PDB entry 9CGC | electron microscopy, 3.61 A resolution | chains I and J of the 39 polymer chains in the assembly

[Chain I]
Name: 26S proteasome regulatory subunit 4 homolog
Organism: Saccharomyces cerevisiae
UniProt: P40327 (PRS4_YEAST); residue numbers follow UniProt; this construct covers 1-437
Chain sequence (437 residues; each row starts with the number of its first residue):
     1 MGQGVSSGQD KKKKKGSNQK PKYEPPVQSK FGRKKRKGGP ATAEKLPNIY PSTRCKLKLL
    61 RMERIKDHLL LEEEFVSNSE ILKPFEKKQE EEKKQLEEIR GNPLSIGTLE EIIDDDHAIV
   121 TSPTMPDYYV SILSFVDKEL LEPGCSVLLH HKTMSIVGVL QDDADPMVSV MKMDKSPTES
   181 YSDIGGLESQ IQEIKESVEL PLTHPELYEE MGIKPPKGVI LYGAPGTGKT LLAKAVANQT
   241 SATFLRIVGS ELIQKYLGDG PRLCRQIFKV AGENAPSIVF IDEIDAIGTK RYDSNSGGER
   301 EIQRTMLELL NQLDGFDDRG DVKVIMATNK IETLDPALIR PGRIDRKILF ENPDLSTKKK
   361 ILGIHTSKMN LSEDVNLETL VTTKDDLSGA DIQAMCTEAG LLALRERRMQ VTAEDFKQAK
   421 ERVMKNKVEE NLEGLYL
Not modelled in the structure: 1-45
Curated features (UniProtKB/Swiss-Prot):
  - binding site (ATP): Gly223 to Thr230
  - lipidation: Gly2 (N-myristoyl glycine)
  - cross-link (Glycyl lysine isopeptide (Lys-Gly)): Lys234 (interchain with G-Cter in ubiquitin), Lys255 (interchain with G-Cter in ubiquitin), Lys290 (interchain with G-Cter in ubiquitin)
Ion coordination: Mg2+: Thr230 (together with ATP)
Residues lining bound ligands:
  - ATP (adenosine-5'-triphosphate), molecule 1: Asp183, Ile184, Gly185, Leu187, Ala224, Pro225, Gly226, Thr227, Gly228, Lys229, Thr230, Leu231, Glu283, Asn329, Ile361, His365, Gly389, Ala390, Gln393
  - ATP, molecule 2: Leu310, Asp314, Arg340, Arg343

[Chain J]
Name: 26S proteasome regulatory subunit 8 homolog
Organism: Saccharomyces cerevisiae
UniProt: Q01939 (PRS8_YEAST); numbering as in UniProt (aligned over 1-405)
Chain sequence (405 residues; numbered 1 to 405; the number before each row is that of its first residue):
     1 MTAAVTSSNI VLETHESGIK PYFEQKIQET ELKIRSKTEN VRRLEAQRNA LNDKVRFIKD
    61 ELRLLQEPGS YVGEVIKIVS DKKVLVKVQP EGKYIVDVAK DINVKDLKAS QRVCLRSDSY
   121 MLHKVLENKA DPLVSLMMVE KVPDSTYDMV GGLTKQIKEI KEVIELPVKH PELFESLGIA
   181 QPKGVILYGP PGTGKTLLAR AVAHHTDCKF IRVSGAELVQ KYIGEGSRMV RELFVMAREH
   241 APSIIFMDEI DSIGSTRVEG SGGGDSEVQR TMLELLNQLD GFETSKNIKI IMATNRLDIL
   301 DPALLRPGRI DRKIEFPPPS VAARAEILRI HSRKMNLTRG INLRKVAEKM NGCSGADVKG
   361 VCTEAGMYAL RERRIHVTQE DFELAVGKVM NKNQETAISV AKLFK
Not modelled in the structure: 1-13, 251-259, 280-285, 399-405
Curated features (UniProtKB/Swiss-Prot):
  - binding site (ATP): Gly189 to Thr196
  - modified residue: Thr2 (N-acetylthreonine)
Residues lining bound ligands:
  - ADP (adenosine-5'-diphosphate): Met149, Val150, Gly151, Leu153, Pro191, Gly192, Thr193, Gly194, Lys195, Thr196, Leu197, Ile327, His331, Gly355, Ala356, Lys359
  - ATP (adenosine-5'-triphosphate): Glu274, Arg306, Arg309

[Interface between chain I and chain J]
Contacting residue pairs - 64 pairs, chain I then chain J:
  Glu97(I) with Lys83(J), salt bridge
  Asn102(I) with Lys83(J), hydrogen bond; Asp97(J)
  Pro103(I) with Ile95(J); Tyr120(J), hydrophobic
  Leu104(I) with Tyr94(J); Ile95(J), hydrogen bond (backbone-backbone)
  Ser105(I) with Tyr94(J)
  Ile106(I) with Lys93(J)
  Pro123(I) with Glu91(J)
  Thr124(I) with Glu91(J)
  Leu148(I) with Ile95(J), hydrophobic
  Pro166(I) with Glu232(J)
  Met167(I) with Arg228(J); Met229(J); Glu232(J)
  Val170(I) with Arg231(J); Val235(J), hydrophobic; Leu275(J), hydrophobic
  Met173(I) with Gln278(J)
  Lys175(I) with Leu279(J), hydrogen bond (side chain-backbone)
  Gly226(I) with Arg306(J)
  Lys234(I) with Asn277(J), hydrogen bond; Gln278(J)
  Phe244(I) with Gln278(J)
  Arg246(I) with Arg231(J); Gln278(J), hydrogen bond
  Ile247(I) with Met229(J), hydrophobic
  Ser250(I) with Glu267(J), hydrogen bond; Arg270(J); Thr271(J)
  Glu251(I) with Met229(J); Arg231(J), salt bridge
  Gln254(I) with Arg228(J), hydrogen bond (side chain-backbone)
  Lys255(I) with Glu217(J)
  Leu263(I) with Met229(J), hydrophobic
  Ala286(I) with Arg270(J)
  Lys290(I) with Ser261(J), hydrogen bond (backbone-side chain); Asp301(J), salt bridge
  Tyr292(I) with Ser261(J); Glu267(J); Arg270(J)
  Asp293(I) with Gly260(J)
  Lys368(I) with Gly178(J)
  Met369(I) with Leu177(J); Gly178(J)
  Asn370(I) with Ser176(J)
  Ala390(I) with Pro307(J)
  Ala394(I) with Pro307(J), hydrophobic
  Cys396(I) with Ile179(J)
  Thr397(I) with Ile179(J)
  Gly400(I) with Leu177(J); Ile179(J)
  Leu401(I) with Glu162(J); Ile179(J); Arg312(J)
  Ala403(I) with Leu177(J), hydrophobic
  Leu404(I) with Leu166(J), hydrophobic; Phe174(J), hydrophobic; Leu177(J)
  Arg405(I) with Glu159(J); Glu162(J), salt bridge
  Met409(I) with Ser176(J); Leu177(J), hydrophobic
Other interface residues (no listed pair), chain I (54 interface residues in all): Leu160, Met171, Pro177, Val248, Gln266, Asp282, Glu283, Arg291, Gln393, Glu398, Arg407, Arg408, Asn426
Other interface residues (no listed pair), chain J (41 interface residues in all): Leu85, Lys158, Leu173, Arg238, Glu274, Lys286, Gly308

[Summary]
The interface between chain I and chain J involves 54 residues on one side and 41 on the other, with 8
hydrogen bonds and 4 salt bridges. Polar contacts include Glu97(I)-Lys83(J), Glu251(I)-Arg231(J) and
Lys290(I)-Asp301(J). One ATP molecule is bound between chain I and chain J.
Here chain I is 26S proteasome regulatory subunit 4 homolog and chain J is 26S proteasome regulatory subunit 8
homolog, both from Saccharomyces cerevisiae. Entry 9CGC (Yeast 26S proteasome non-substrate-engaged (S1
state)) was determined by electron microscopy.
